7EID - chains A and C; structure by X-ray diffraction, 2.00 A resolution.

Chain A:
Molecule: Protein AF-9
Organism: Homo sapiens
UniProt: P42568 (AF9_HUMAN); residue numbers follow UniProt; this construct covers 1-138
Sequence (145 residues; row label = number of the first residue in the row; numbers below 1 keep their minus sign (Gly-6 is residue -6)):
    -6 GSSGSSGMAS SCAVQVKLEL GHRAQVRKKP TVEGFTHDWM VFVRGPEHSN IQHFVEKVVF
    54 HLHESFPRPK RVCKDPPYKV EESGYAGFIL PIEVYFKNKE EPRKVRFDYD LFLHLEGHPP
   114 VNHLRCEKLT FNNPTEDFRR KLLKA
Not modelled in the structure: -6 to 0
Sequence notes: expression tag (-6 to 0)
UniProt features mapped onto this chain:
  - region (Histone H3K9cr binding): Tyr78 to Gly80, Leu106 to Leu108
  - site (Histone H3K9cr binding): Ser58, Asp103
  - mutagenesis: Phe28 (F28A: Decreased binding to crotonylated histone H3. Decreased binding to acetylated histone H3), His56 (H56A: Decreased binding to crotonylated histone H3. Decreased binding to acetylated histone H3), Ser58 (S58A: Decreased binding to crotonylated histone H3. Decreased binding to acetylated histone H3), Phe59 (F59A: Strongly decreased binding to crotonylated histone H3. Decreased binding to acetylated histone H3), Arg61 to Lys67 (Decreased DNA-binding), Gly77 (G77A: Decreased binding to crotonylated histone H3. Decreased binding to acetylated histone H3), Tyr78 to Ala79 (Binds equally well acetylated and crotonylated histone H3), Tyr78 (Y78A: Strongly decreased binding to crotonylated histone H3. Decreased binding to acetylated histone H3; Y78W: Does not affect ability to discriminate between acetylated and crotonylated histone H3), Phe81 (F81A: Decreased binding to acetylated histone H3), Asp103 (D103A: Decreased binding to acetylated histone H3)
Reported in the primary citation:
  - mutagenesis - D103A: abolished binding to multiacetylated NCPs

Chain C:
Molecule: Histone H4
Sequence (10 residues; numbered 5 to 14; the number before each row is that of its first residue):
     5 KGGKGLGKGG
Modified residues: Lys8 (N(6)-acetyllysine; ALY); Lys12 (N(6)-acetyllysine; ALY)

Chain A / chain C interface:
Residue-residue contacts (20; chain A residue first):
  Phe28(A) with Lys8(C)
  His30(A) with Leu10(C)
  His56(A) with Lys8(C)
  Ser58(A) with Lys8(C)
  Phe59(A) with Lys8(C)
  Gly77(A) with Lys8(C)
  Tyr78(A) with Lys8(C); Leu10(C)
  Ala79(A) with Lys8(C); Gly9(C)
  Gly80(A) with Gly7(C); Lys8(C); Gly9(C), hydrogen bond (backbone-backbone)
  Phe81(A) with Lys8(C)
  Asp103(A) with Lys12(C)
  Phe105(A) with Lys12(C)
  Leu106(A) with Leu10(C); Gly11(C), hydrogen bond (backbone-backbone)
  Leu108(A) with Leu10(C), hydrophobic
  His116(A) with Lys12(C)
Other interface residues (no listed pair), chain A (17 interface residues in all): Ser76, His107
Interface features reported in the paper:
  - specific contacts: Phe28(A)-Lys8(C) (hydrophobic contact), His56(A)-Lys8(C) (hydrophobic contact), Ser58(A)-Lys8(C) (hydrogen bond), Phe59(A)-Lys8(C) (hydrophobic contact), Tyr78(A)-Lys8(C) (hydrophobic contact), Phe81(A)-Lys8(C) (hydrophobic contact), Asp103(A)-Lys12(C) (water-mediated contact), His116(A)-Lys12(C) (hydrophobic contact)

Summary:
Chain A and chain C form an interface of 17 and 6 residues respectively; the contacts include 2 hydrogen
bonds. The backbones hydrogen-bond at Gly80(A)-Gly9(C) and Leu106(A)-Gly11(C). The paper describes hydrophobic
contacts between Phe28(A) and Lys8(C), His56(A) and Lys8(C) and Phe59(A) and Lys8(C) among others; a hydrogen
bond between Ser58(A) and Lys8(C); a water-mediated contact between Asp103(A) and Lys12(C). The paper reports
that D103A of chain A abolishes binding to multiacetylated NCPs.
Here chain A is Protein AF-9 (Homo sapiens) and chain C is Histone H4. Entry 7EID (Crystal structure of AF9
YEATS domain in complex with H4K8acK12ac peptide) was determined by X-ray diffraction together with 7EIC and
7EIE from the same study.
